Entry 8JXW (electron microscopy, 3.01 A resolution); this record covers chains B and R of the 5 polymer chains in the assembly.

# Chain B
Molecule: Guanine nucleotide-binding protein G(i) subunit alpha-1
Source organism: Homo sapiens
Reference sequence: P63096 (GNAI1_HUMAN); residue numbers follow UniProt; this construct covers 1-354
Sequence (354 residues; numbered 1 to 354; the number before each row is that of its first residue):
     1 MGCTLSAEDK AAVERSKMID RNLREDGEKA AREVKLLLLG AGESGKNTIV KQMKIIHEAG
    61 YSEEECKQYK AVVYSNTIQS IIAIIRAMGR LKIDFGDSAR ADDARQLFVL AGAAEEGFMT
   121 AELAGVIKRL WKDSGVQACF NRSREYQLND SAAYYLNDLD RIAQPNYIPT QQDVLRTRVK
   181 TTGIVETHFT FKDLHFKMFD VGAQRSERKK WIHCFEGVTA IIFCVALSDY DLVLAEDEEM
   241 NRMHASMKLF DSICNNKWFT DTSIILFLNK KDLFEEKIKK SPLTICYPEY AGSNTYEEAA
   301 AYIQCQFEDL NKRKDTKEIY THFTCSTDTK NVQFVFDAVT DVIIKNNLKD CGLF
Disordered / not traced: 1-2, 56-181, 235-239, 354
Construct notes: engineered mutation Asn-47 (Ser in P63096), Ala-203 (Gly in P63096), Ala-245 (Glu in P63096), Ser-326 (Ala in P63096)
UniProt features mapped onto this chain:
  - region: Lys-35 to Lys-46, Thr-48 (G1 motif), Asp-173 to Thr-181 (G2 motif), Phe-196 to Gly-202, Gln-204, Arg-205 (G3 motif), Ile-265 to Asp-272 (G4 motif), Thr-324, Cys-325, Thr-327 to Thr-329 (G5 motif)
  - binding site (GTP): Glu-43 to Lys-46, Thr-48, Ser-151, Leu-175 to Thr-181, Asp-200 to Gly-202, Gln-204, Asn-269 to Asp-272
  - binding site (Mg(2+)): Thr-181
  - modified residue: Arg-178 (ADP-ribosylarginine), Gln-204 (Deamidated glutamine), Cys-351 (ADP-ribosylcysteine)
  - lipidation: Gly-2 (N-myristoyl glycine), Cys-3 (S-palmitoyl cysteine)
  - natural variant: Gly-40 (G40C: In NEDHISB; G40R: In NEDHISB), Gly-45 (G45D: In NEDHISB), Thr-48 (T48I: In NEDHISB; T48K: In NEDHISB), Gln-52 (Q52P: In NEDHISB), Ser-75 (deletion: In NEDHISB; uncertain significance), Gln-172 (deletion: In NEDHISB), Asp-173 (D173V: In NEDHISB), Glu-186 to Phe-189 (deletion: In NEDHISB; uncertain significance), Cys-224 (C224Y: In NEDHISB), Lys-270 (K270N: In NEDHISB; K270R: In NEDHISB), Asp-272 (D272G: In NEDHISB), Val-332 (V332E: In NEDHISB; uncertain significance)
  - mutagenesis: Gly-42 (G42R: Abolishes switch to an activated conformation and dissociation from beta and gamma subunits upon GTP binding. Abolishes interaction with RGS family members), Glu-116 (E116L: Enhances interaction (inactive GDP-bound) with RGS14), Gln-147 (Q147L: Enhances interaction (inactive GDP-bound) with RGS14)

# Chain R
Molecule: Histamine H4 receptor
Source organism: Homo sapiens
Reference sequence: Q9H3N8 (HRH4_HUMAN); residue numbers follow UniProt; this construct covers 1-390
Sequence (390 residues; each row starts with the number of its first residue):
     1 MPDTNSTINL SLSTRVTLAF FMSLVAFAIM LGNALVILAF VVDKNLRHRS SYFFLNLAIS
    61 DFFVGVISIP LYIPHTLFEW DFGKEICVFW LTTDYLLCTA SVYNIVLISY DRYLSVSNAV
   121 SYRTQHTGVL KIVTLMVAVW VLAFLVNGPM ILVSESWKDE GSECEPGFFS EWYILAITSF
   181 LEFVIPVILV AYFNMNIYWS LWKRDHLSRC QSHPGLTAVS SNICGHSFRG RLSSRRSLSA
   241 STEVPASFHS ERQRRKSSLM FSSRTKMNSN TIASKMGSFS QSDSVALHQR EHVELLRARR
   301 LAKSLAILLG VFAVCWAPYS LFTIVLSFYS SATGPKSVWY RIAFWLQWFN SFVNPLLYPL
   361 CHKRFQKAFL KIFCIKKQPL PSQHSRSVSS
Disordered / not traced: 1-11, 158-161, 207-292, 373-390
UniProt features mapped onto this chain:
  - glycosylation (N-linked (GlcNAc...) asparagine): Asn-5, Asn-9
Cystine bridges: Cys-87/Cys-164
Ligand contacts: vuf-6884 (VCF; 2-chloranyl-6-(4-methylpiperazin-1-yl)benzo[b][1,4]benzoxazepine): Asp-94, Tyr-95, Cys-98, Thr-99, Val-146, Asn-147, Phe-169, Leu-175, Thr-178, Glu-182, Tyr-319, Thr-323, Phe-344, Gln-347, Trp-348
From the paper describing this entry:
  - binding site for vuf-6884: Asp-94, Thr-178, Glu-182, Tyr-319, Phe-344, Trp-348
  - mutagenesis - D94A: abolished binding to vuf-6884
  - mutagenesis - Q347A: unchanged binding to vuf-6884
  - mutagenesis - D94A, D94N, W348A: abolished binding to JNJ7777120

# Interface between chain B and chain R
Contacting residue pairs (20):
  Arg-32(B) / Arg-123(R)
  Arg-32(B) / His-126(R)
  Glu-33(B) / Arg-123(R)  hydrogen bond (backbone-side chain)
  Asp-193(B) / Thr-124(R)
  Glu-318(B) / Arg-297(R)  salt bridge
  Asp-341(B) / Arg-204(R)  salt bridge
  Ile-343(B) / Ala-119(R)  hydrophobic
  Ile-344(B) / Val-116(R)
  Ile-344(B) / Arg-204(R)
  Lys-345(B) / Arg-204(R)
  Lys-345(B) / Arg-297(R)
  Asn-347(B) / Ser-115(R)  hydrogen bond (side chain-backbone)
  Leu-348(B) / Val-116(R)  hydrophobic
  Leu-348(B) / Leu-201(R)  hydrophobic
  Asp-350(B) / Lys-363(R)
  Cys-351(B) / Cys-361(R)
  Leu-353(B) / Arg-112(R)
  Leu-353(B) / Leu-301(R)
  Leu-353(B) / Ser-304(R)
  Leu-353(B) / Leu-305(R)  hydrophobic
Interface residues without a listed pair, chain B (18 interface residues in all): Ala-31, Lys-192, Phe-336, Thr-340, Gly-352
Interface residues without a listed pair, chain R (20 interface residues in all): Val-120, Gln-125, Ile-197, Leu-308, His-362

# In short
The interface between chain B and chain R involves 18 residues on one side and 20 on the other, with 2
hydrogen bonds and 2 salt bridges. Polar contacts include Glu-318(B)/Arg-297(R), Asp-341(B)/Arg-204(R) and
Glu-33(B)/Arg-123(R). From the paper: a binding site for vuf-6884 at Asp-94(R), Thr-178(R) and Glu-182(R)
among others; D94A, D94N and W348A of chain R abolish binding to JNJ7777120.
Chain B is Guanine nucleotide-binding protein G(i) subunit alpha-1 and chain R is Histamine H4 receptor, both
from Homo sapiens; the structure, VUF6884-bound H4R/Gi complex, was determined by electron microscopy together
with 8JXT, 8JXV and 8JXX from the same study.
